Entry 6AEE (X-ray diffraction, 3.30 A resolution); this record covers chains B and G of the 4 polymer chains in the assembly.

# Chain B
Protein: Beta-2-microglobulin
Source organism: Homo sapiens
UniProtKB: P61769 (B2MG_HUMAN); residues 2-99 here correspond to UniProt positions 22-119 (UniProt number = residue number + 20)
Amino-acid sequence (100 residues; each row starts with the number of its first residue; a row labelled like 1A-1B holds insertion residues (1A, then the next letters in order)):
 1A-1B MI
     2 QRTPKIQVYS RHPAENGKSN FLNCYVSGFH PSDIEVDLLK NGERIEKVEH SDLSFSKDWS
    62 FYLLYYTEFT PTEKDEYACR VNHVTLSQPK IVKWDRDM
Sequence notes: initiating methionine (1A)
Curated features (UniProtKB/Swiss-Prot):
  - modified residue: Gln2 (Pyrrolidone carboxylic acid)
  - glycosylation: Ile1B (N-linked (Glc) (glycation) isoleucine), Lys19 (N-linked (Glc) (glycation) lysine), Lys41 (N-linked (Glc) (glycation) lysine), Lys48 (N-linked (Glc) (glycation) lysine), Lys58 (N-linked (Glc) (glycation) lysine), Lys91 (N-linked (Glc) (glycation) lysine), Lys94 (N-linked (Glc) (glycation) lysine)
Disulfide bonds: Cys25-Cys80

# Chain G
Protein: Leukocyte immunoglobulin-like receptor subfamily B member 1
Source organism: Homo sapiens
UniProtKB: A0A0G2JQ44 (A0A0G2JQ44_HUMAN); residues 2-394 here correspond to UniProt positions 25-417 (UniProt number = residue number + 23)
Amino-acid sequence (399 residues; each row starts with the number of its first residue):
     2 HLPKPTLWAE PGSVITQGSP VTLRCQGGQE TQEYRLYREK KTAPWITRIP QELVKKGQFP
    62 IPSITWEHAG RYRCYYGSDT AGRSESSDPL ELVVTGAYIK PTLSAQPSPV VNSGGNVTLQ
   122 CDSQVAFDGF ILCKEGEDEH PQCLNSQPHA RGSSRAIFSV GPVSPSRRWW YRCYAYDSNS
   182 PYEWSLPSDL LELLVLGVSK KPSLSVQPGP IVAPEETLTL QCGSDAGYNR FVLYKDGERD
   242 FLQLAGAQPQ AGLSQANFTL GPVSRSYGGQ YRCYGAHNLS SEWSAPSDPL DILIAGQFYD
   302 RVSLSVQPGP TVASGENVTL LCQSQGWMQT FLLTKEGAAD DPWRLRSTYQ SQKYQAEFPM
   362 GPVTSAHAGT YRCYGSQSSK PYLLTHPSDP LELHHHHHH
Not modelled in the structure: 29-31, 148-153, 162-169, 196-198, 310-315, 397-400
Sequence notes: expression tag (395-400)
Disulfide bonds: Cys26-Cys75, Cys122-Cys174, Cys134-Cys144, Cys223-Cys274, Cys323-Cys374
From the paper describing this entry:
  - contacts within the chain: Pro12-His141 (backbone contact), Trp170-Ser282, Ser105-Arg240, Ala106-Arg240 (backbone contact), Gln107-Arg240 (hydrogen bond)

# Interface between chain B and chain G
Contacting residue pairs - 20 pairs, chain B then chain G:
  Met1A(B) with Gln125(G)
  Gln2(B) with Gln125(G), hydrogen bond (backbone-backbone); Val126(G); Ala127(G), hydrogen bond (backbone-backbone)
  Arg3(B) with Ala127(G)
  Thr4(B) with Tyr99(G); Val126(G); Asp178(G)
  Thr86(B) with Tyr99(G); Val126(G)
  Leu87(B) with Ala98(G); Tyr99(G), hydrophobic
  Ser88(B) with Gly97(G), hydrogen bond (side chain-backbone); Ala98(G), hydrogen bond (side chain-backbone); Tyr99(G), hydrogen bond (side chain-backbone)
  Gln89(B) with Gln18(G); Trp67(G); Gly97(G)
  Lys91(B) with Tyr99(G)
  Lys94(B) with Glu68(G)
Also at the interface, not in a pair above, chain B (13 interface residues in all): Ile1B, Lys6, Asp96
Also at the interface, not in a pair above, chain G (16 interface residues in all): Lys42, Ile100, Phe128, Ser154, Asn180, Leu187

# Overview
The interface between chain B and chain G involves 13 residues on one side and 16 on the other; the contacts
include 5 hydrogen bonds. Polar contacts include Ser88(B)-Gly97(G), Ser88(B)-Ala98(G) and Ser88(B)-Tyr99(G).
From the paper: contacts within the chain involving Pro12(G), His141(G) and Trp170(G) among others.
Here chain B is Beta-2-microglobulin and chain G is Leukocyte immunoglobulin-like receptor subfamily B member
1, both from Homo sapiens. Entry 6AEE (Crystal structure of the four Ig-like domains of LILRB1 complexed with
HLA-G) was determined by X-ray diffraction together with 6AED from the same study.
